PDB entry 5C5X | X-ray diffraction, 2.60 A resolution | chains B and C of the 4 polymer chains in the assembly

== Chain B (and C) ==
Molecule: Aquaporin-5
Source organism: Homo sapiens
Notes: chain C of this document is another copy of the same molecule, construct and numbering; everything in this record applies to it too
UniProt: P55064 (AQP5_HUMAN); residue numbers follow UniProt; this construct covers 1-245
Chain sequence (245 residues; numbered 1 to 245; the number before each row is that of its first residue):
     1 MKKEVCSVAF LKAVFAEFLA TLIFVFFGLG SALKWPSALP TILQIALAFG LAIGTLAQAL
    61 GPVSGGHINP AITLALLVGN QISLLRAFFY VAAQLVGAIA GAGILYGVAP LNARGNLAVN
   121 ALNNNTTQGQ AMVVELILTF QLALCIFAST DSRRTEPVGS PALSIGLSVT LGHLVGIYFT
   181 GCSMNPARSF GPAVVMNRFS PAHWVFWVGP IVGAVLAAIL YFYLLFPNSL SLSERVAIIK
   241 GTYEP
Unresolved in the structure: 1
Differences from the reference sequence: engineered mutation E156 (Ser in P55064)
Ligand contacts: PS6 (O-[(S)-{[(2S)-2-(hexanoyloxy)-3-(tetradecanoyloxy)propyl]oxy}(hydroxy)phosphoryl]-D-serine): G159, S160, L163, L167
Curated features (UniProtKB/Swiss-Prot):
  - motif: N69 to A71 (NPA 1), N185 to A187 (NPA 2)
  - glycosylation (N-linked (GlcNAc...) asparagine): N124, N125
  - natural variant: A38 (A38E: In PPKB), I45 (I45S: In PPKB), N123 (N123D: In PPKB; N123Y: In PPKB), I177 (I177F: In PPKB), R188 (R188C: In PPKB)
From the paper describing this entry:
  - mutagenesis - S156E: increased localization

== How chain B and chain C interact ==
Contacting residue pairs - 56 pairs, chain B then chain C:
  I42(B) - Q44(C)
  L43(B) - L43(C)  hydrophobic
  L43(B) - L47(C)  hydrophobic
  N123(B) - W35(C)
  N125(B) - P110(C)
  N125(B) - N112(C)  hydrogen bond
  T126(B) - V108(C)  hydrogen bond (side chain-backbone)
  Q130(B) - G107(C)  hydrogen bond (side chain-backbone)
  Q130(B) - V108(C)
  V133(B) - V108(C)  hydrophobic
  V134(B) - V108(C)  hydrophobic
  I137(B) - F26(C)  hydrophobic
  I137(B) - F27(C)  hydrophobic
  I137(B) - I104(C)  hydrophobic
  L138(B) - F27(C)  hydrophobic
  F140(B) - I23(C)  hydrophobic
  Q141(B) - F27(C)
  Q141(B) - T55(C)
  L144(B) - A59(C)
  L144(B) - L60(C)  hydrophobic
  C145(B) - T55(C)
  C145(B) - A59(C)  hydrophobic
  A148(B) - Q58(C)
  A148(B) - A59(C)  hydrophobic
  S149(B) - Q58(C)  hydrogen bond
  R154(B) - Q58(C)  hydrogen bond (side chain-backbone)
  R154(B) - P62(C)
  E156(B) - P62(C)
  V158(B) - Q58(C)  hydrogen bond (backbone-side chain)
  G159(B) - G159(C)
  S164(B) - Q58(C)
  L167(B) - L51(C)  hydrophobic
  L167(B) - L163(C)  hydrophobic
  S168(B) - T55(C)
  T170(B) - L51(C)
  L171(B) - F27(C)  hydrophobic
  L171(B) - A48(C)
  L171(B) - L51(C)
  L171(B) - A52(C)  hydrophobic
  L171(B) - T55(C)
  G172(B) - F27(C)
  L174(B) - Q44(C)
  L174(B) - A48(C)
  V175(B) - F27(C)
  V175(B) - S31(C)
  Y178(B) - W35(C)  hydrophobic
  Y178(B) - A38(C)  hydrogen bond (side chain-backbone)
  Y178(B) - P40(C)
  Y178(B) - Q44(C)  hydrogen bond
  F179(B) - W35(C)  hydrophobic
  F179(B) - V108(C)
  L220(B) - F15(C)  hydrophobic
  L220(B) - L19(C)  hydrophobic
  L224(B) - K12(C)  hydrogen bond (backbone-side chain)
  L225(B) - K12(C)  hydrogen bond (backbone-side chain)
  F226(B) - V63(C)  hydrophobic
Interface residues without a listed pair, chain B (37 interface residues in all): P157, L163, P227
Interface residues without a listed pair, chain C (37 interface residues in all): G30, S37, L39, G61, A109, V158, S160, P161

== Overview ==
Chain B and chain C each contribute 37 residues to their interface, with 10 hydrogen bonds. Polar contacts
include N125(B)-N112(C), T126(B)-V108(C) and Q130(B)-G107(C). Chain B binds compound PS6. The paper reports
that S156E of chain B increases localization.
Chain B and chain C are both Aquaporin-5 (Homo sapiens); the structure, Crystal structure of the S156E mutant
of human aquaporin 5, was determined by X-ray diffraction, deposited together with 5DYE.
